3OFN - chains H and I of the 9 polymer chains in the assembly; structure by X-ray diffraction, 3.20 A resolution.

Chain H:
Protein: ATP synthase subunit delta
From: Saccharomyces cerevisiae
Notes: EC 3.6.3.14
Reference sequence: Q12165 (ATPD_YEAST); residues 1-138 here correspond to UniProt positions 23-160 (UniProt number = residue number + 22)
Sequence (138 residues; row label = number of the first residue in the row):
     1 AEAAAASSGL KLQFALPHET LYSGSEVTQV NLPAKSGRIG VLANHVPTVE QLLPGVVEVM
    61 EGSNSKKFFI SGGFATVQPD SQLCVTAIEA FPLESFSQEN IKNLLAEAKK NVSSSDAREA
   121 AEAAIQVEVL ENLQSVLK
Unresolved in the structure: 1-9, 114-118, 137-138

Chain I:
Protein: ATP synthase subunit epsilon
From: Saccharomyces cerevisiae
Notes: EC 3.6.3.14
Reference sequence: P21306 (ATP5E_YEAST); residues 1-61 here correspond to UniProt positions 2-62 (UniProt number = residue number + 1)
Sequence (61 residues; numbered 1 to 61; the number before each row is that of its first residue):
     1 SAWRKAGISY AAYLNVAAQA IRSSLKTELQ TASVLNRSQT DAFYTQYKNG TAASEPTPIT
    61 K
Unresolved in the structure: 1-3, 50-52
UniProt features mapped onto this chain:
  - modified residue: Thr51 (Phosphothreonine)

How chain H and chain I interact:
Residue-residue contacts - 18 pairs, chain H then chain I:
  His18(H) with Arg37(I)
  Gln51(H) with Tyr10(I)
  Ser71(H) with Leu14(I), hydrogen bond (side chain-backbone); Ala18(I)
  Gly72(H) with Leu14(I)
  Gly73(H) with Tyr10(I), hydrogen bond (backbone-side chain); Leu14(I)
  Phe74(H) with Tyr10(I)
  Ile88(H) with Leu14(I), hydrophobic
  Glu89(H) with Ala18(I)
  Phe91(H) with Leu25(I), hydrophobic
  Ser95(H) with Leu25(I)
  Phe96(H) with Ser24(I); Leu25(I)
  Ser97(H) with Ser24(I)
  Gln98(H) with Lys26(I)
  Gln126(H) with Val16(I)
  Glu128(H) with Arg4(I)
Other interface residues (no listed pair), chain H (20 interface residues in all): Leu52, Pro54, Glu99, Ile125, Val129
Other interface residues (no listed pair), chain I (13 interface residues in all): Ile8, Ala17, Ile21, Glu28

Summary:
The interface between chain H and chain I involves 20 residues on one side and 13 on the other; the contacts
include 2 hydrogen bonds. Polar pairs include Ser71(H)-Leu14(I) and Gly73(H)-Tyr10(I).
Here chain H is ATP synthase subunit delta and chain I is ATP synthase subunit epsilon, both from
Saccharomyces cerevisiae. Entry 3OFN (Structure of four mutant forms of yeast F1 ATPase: alpha-N67I) was
determined by X-ray diffraction, deposited together with 3OE7 and 3OEH.
